PDB entry 1JIL | X-ray diffraction, 2.20 A resolution | chain A

Chain A:
Molecule: tyrosyl-tRNA synthetase
From: Staphylococcus aureus
Notes: EC 6.1.1.1
Amino-acid sequence (420 residues; numbered 1 to 420; the number before each row is that of its first residue):
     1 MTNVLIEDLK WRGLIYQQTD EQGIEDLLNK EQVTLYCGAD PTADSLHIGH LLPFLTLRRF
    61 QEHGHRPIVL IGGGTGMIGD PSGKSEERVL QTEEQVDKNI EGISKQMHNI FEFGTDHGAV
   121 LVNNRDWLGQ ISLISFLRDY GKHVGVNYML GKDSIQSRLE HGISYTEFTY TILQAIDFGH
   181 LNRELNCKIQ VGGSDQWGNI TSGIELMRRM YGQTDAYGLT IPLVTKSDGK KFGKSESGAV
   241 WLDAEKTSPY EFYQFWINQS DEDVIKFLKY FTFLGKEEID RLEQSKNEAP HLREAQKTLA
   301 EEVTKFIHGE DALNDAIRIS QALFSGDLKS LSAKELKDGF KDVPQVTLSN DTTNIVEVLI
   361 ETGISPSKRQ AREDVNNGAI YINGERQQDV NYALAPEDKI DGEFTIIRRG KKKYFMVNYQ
Not modelled in the structure: 1, 325-420
Small-molecule neighbours: sb-284485 (485; [2-amino-3-(4-hydroxy-phenyl)-propionylamino]- (3,4,5-trihydroxy-6-methyl-tetrahydro-pyran-2-yl)- acetic acid): Tyr36, Cys37, Gly38, Ala39, Asp40, His50, Pro53, Phe54, Leu70, Thr75, Asp80, Asn124, Tyr170, Gln174, Asp177, Gln190, Gly192, Gly193, Ser194, Asp195, Gln196, Asn199

Summary:
Ligands of chain A: sb-284485.
Chain A is tyrosyl-tRNA synthetase (Staphylococcus aureus); the structure, Crystal structure of S. aureus
TyrRS in complex with SB284485, was determined by X-ray diffraction (same publication as 1JII, 1JIJ and 1JIK).
